1RXM - chains A and B; structure by X-ray diffraction, 2.80 A resolution.

== Chain A ==
Name: DNA polymerase sliding clamp
Organism: Archaeoglobus fulgidus
Reference sequence: O29912 (PCNA_ARCFU); residue numbers follow UniProt; this construct covers 1-245
Chain sequence (245 residues; numbered 1 to 245; the number before each row is that of its first residue):
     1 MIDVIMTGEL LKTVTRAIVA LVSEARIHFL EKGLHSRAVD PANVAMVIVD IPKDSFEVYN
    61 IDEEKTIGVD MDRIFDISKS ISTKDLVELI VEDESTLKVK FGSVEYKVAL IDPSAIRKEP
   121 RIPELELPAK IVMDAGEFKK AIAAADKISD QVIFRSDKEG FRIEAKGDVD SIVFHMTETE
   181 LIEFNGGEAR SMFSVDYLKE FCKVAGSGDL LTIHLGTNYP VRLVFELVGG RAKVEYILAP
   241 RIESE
What the authors report for this chain:
  - mutagenesis - Y106A/K107P: abolished catalytic activity

== Chain B ==
Name: consensus FEN-1 peptide
Notes: fragment: C-terminus
Chain sequence (12 residues; row label = number of the first residue in the row):
     1 KTTQSTLDSF FK

== Chain A / chain B interface ==
Pairs across the interface - 28 pairs, chain A then chain B:
  Asn43(A) - Thr6(B)
  Asn43(A) - Leu7(B)  hydrogen bond (backbone-backbone)
  Asn43(A) - Asp8(B)
  Val44(A) - Gln4(B)
  Val44(A) - Leu7(B)
  Met46(A) - Leu7(B)  hydrophobic
  Met46(A) - Phe11(B)  hydrophobic
  Pro123(A) - Phe11(B)  hydrophobic
  Leu125(A) - Phe11(B)  hydrophobic
  Gln151(A) - Thr2(B)
  Asn218(A) - Phe10(B)
  Tyr219(A) - Phe10(B)  hydrophobic
  Pro220(A) - Phe10(B)
  Ile237(A) - Phe11(B)  hydrophobic
  Ala239(A) - Gln4(B)  hydrogen bond (backbone-side chain)
  Ala239(A) - Ser5(B)
  Ala239(A) - Leu7(B)
  Pro240(A) - Gln4(B)  hydrogen bond (backbone-side chain)
  Pro240(A) - Ser5(B)  hydrogen bond (backbone-side chain)
  Pro240(A) - Phe10(B)  hydrophobic
  Arg241(A) - Thr3(B)
  Arg241(A) - Gln4(B)
  Ile242(A) - Lys1(B)
  Ile242(A) - Thr2(B)
  Ile242(A) - Thr3(B)  hydrogen bond (backbone-backbone)
  Glu243(A) - Lys1(B)
  Ser244(A) - Lys1(B)  hydrogen bond (backbone-backbone)
  Glu245(A) - Lys1(B)  hydrogen bond (backbone-side chain)
Other interface residues (no listed pair), chain A (19 interface residues in all): Ala45, Leu238

== Overview ==
The interface between chain A and chain B involves 19 residues on one side and 10 on the other, with 7
hydrogen bonds. Among the polar pairs are Ala239(A)-Gln4(B), Pro240(A)-Gln4(B) and Pro240(A)-Ser5(B). The
paper reports that Y106A/K107P of chain A abolish catalytic activity.
Chain A is DNA polymerase sliding clamp (Archaeoglobus fulgidus) and chain B is consensus FEN-1 peptide; the
structure, C-terminal region of FEN-1 bound to A. fulgidus PCNA, was determined by X-ray diffraction together
with 1RWZ, 1RXV, 1RXW and 1RXZ from the same study.
